Entry 6STB (X-ray diffraction, 2.27 A resolution); this record covers chain A.

[Chain A]
Name: Major strawberry allergen Fra a 1-2
From: Fragaria ananassa
Reference sequence: D0E0C6 (FRA12_FRAAN); residue numbers follow UniProt; this construct covers 2-160
Sequence (163 residues; row label = number of the first residue in the row; numbers below 1 keep their minus sign (Gly-2 is residue -2)):
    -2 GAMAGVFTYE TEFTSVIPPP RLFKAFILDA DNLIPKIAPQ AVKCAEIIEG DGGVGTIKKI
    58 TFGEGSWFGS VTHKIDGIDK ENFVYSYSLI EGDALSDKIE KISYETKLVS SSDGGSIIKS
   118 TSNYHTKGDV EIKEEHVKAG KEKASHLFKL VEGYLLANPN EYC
Unresolved in the structure: -2
Sequence notes: expression tag (-2 to 1); engineered mutation Trp64 (Gln in D0E0C6)
What the authors report for this chain:
  - mutagenesis - E46A/D48A, E46R, D48R, A141F: decreased binding to IgE generated against Bet v 1

[In short]
From the paper: E46A/D48A, E46R and D48R, among others, reduce binding to IgE generated against Bet v 1.
Chain A is Major strawberry allergen Fra a 1-2 (Fragaria ananassa); the structure, Crystal structure of the
strawberry pathogenesis-related 10 (PR-10) Fra a 1.02 protein, Q64W mutant, was determined by X-ray
diffraction, deposited together with 6ST8, 6ST9 and 6STA.
